6XE0 - chains L and W of the 22 polymer chains in the assembly; structure by electron microscopy, 6.80 A resolution (low resolution: residue-level contacts below are approximate; hydrogen-bond / salt-bridge calls are withheld).

Chain L:
Protein: 30S ribosomal protein S13
Source organism: Escherichia coli (strain K12)
UniProt: P0A7S9 (RS13_ECOLI); residues 1-114 here correspond to UniProt positions 2-115 (UniProt number = residue number + 1)
Amino-acid sequence (114 residues; numbered 1 to 114; the number before each row is that of its first residue):
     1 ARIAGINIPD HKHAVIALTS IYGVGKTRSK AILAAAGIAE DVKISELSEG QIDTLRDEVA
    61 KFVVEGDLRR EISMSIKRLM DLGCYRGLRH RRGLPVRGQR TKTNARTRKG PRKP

Chain W:
Molecule: 16s rRNA
Source organism: Escherichia coli K-12
Sequence (1539 nucleotides; each row starts with the number of its first residue):
     2 AAUUGAAGAG UUUGAUCAUG GCUCAGAUUG AACGCUGGCG GCAGGCCUAA CACAUGCAAG
    62 UCGAACGGUA ACAGGAAGAA GCUUGCUUCU UUGCUGACGA GUGGCGGACG GGUGAGUAAU
   122 GUCUGGGAAA CUGCCUGAUG GAGGGGGAUA ACUACUGGAA ACGGUAGCUA AUACCGCAUA
   182 ACGUCGCAAG ACCAAAGAGG GGGACCUUCG GGCCUCUUGC CAUCGGAUGU GCCCAGAUGG
   242 GAUUAGCUAG UAGGUGGGGU AACGGCUCAC CUAGGCGACG AUCCCUAGCU GGUCUGAGAG
   302 GAUGACCAGC CACACUGGAA CUGAGACACG GUCCAGACUC CUACGGGAGG CAGCAGUGGG
   362 GAAUAUUGCA CAAUGGGCGC AAGCCUGAUG CAGCCAUGCC GCGUGUAUGA AGAAGGCCUU
   422 CGGGUUGUAA AGUACUUUCA GCGGGGAGGA AGGGAGUAAA GUUAAUACCU UUGCUCAUUG
   482 ACGUUACCCG CAGAAGAAGC ACCGGCUAAC UCCGUGCCAG CAGCCGCGGU AAUACGGAGG
   542 GUGCAAGCGU UAAUCGGAAU UACUGGGCGU AAAGCGCACG CAGGCGGUUU GUUAAGUCAG
   602 AUGUGAAAUC CCCGGGCUCA ACCUGGGAAC UGCAUCUGAU ACUGGCAAGC UUGAGUCUCG
   662 UAGAGGGGGG UAGAAUUCCA GGUGUAGCGG UGAAAUGCGU AGAGAUCUGG AGGAAUACCG
   722 GUGGCGAAGG CGGCCCCCUG GACGAAGACU GACGCUCAGG UGCGAAAGCG UGGGGAGCAA
   782 ACAGGAUUAG AUACCCUGGU AGUCCACGCC GUAAACGAUG UCGACUUGGA GGUUGUGCCC
   842 UUGAGGCGUG GCUUCCGGAG CUAACGCGUU AAGUCGACCG CCUGGGGAGU ACGGCCGCAA
   902 GGUUAAAACU CAAAUGAAUU GACGGGGGCC CGCACAAGCG GUGGAGCAUG UGGUUUAAUU
   962 CGAUGCAACG CGAAGAACCU UACCUGGUCU UGACAUCCAC GGAAGUUUUC AGAGAUGAGA
  1022 AUGUGCCUUC GGGAACCGUG AGACAGGUGC UGCAUGGCUG UCGUCAGCUC GUGUUGUGAA
  1082 AUGUUGGGUU AAGUCCCGCA ACGAGCGCAA CCCUUAUCCU UUGUUGCCAG CGGUCCGGCC
  1142 GGGAACUCAA AGGAGACUGC CAGUGAUAAA CUGGAGGAAG GUGGGGAUGA CGUCAAGUCA
  1202 UCAUGGCCCU UACGACCAGG GCUACACACG UGCUACAAUG GCGCAUACAA AGAGAAGCGA
  1262 CCUCGCGAGA GCAAGCGGAC CUCAUAAAGU GCGUCGUAGU CCGGAUUGGA GUCUGCAACU
  1322 CGACUCCAUG AAGUCGGAAU CGCUAGUAAU CGUGGAUCAG AAUGCCACGG UGAAUACGUU
  1382 CCCGGGCCUU GUACACACCG CCCGUCACAC CAUGGGAGUG GGUUGCAAAA GAAGUAGGUA
  1442 GCUUAACCUU CGGGAGGGCG CUUACCACUU UGUGAUUCAU GACUGGGGUG AAGUCGUAAC
  1502 AAGGUAACCG UAGGGGAACC UGCGGUUGGA UCACCUCCU

Chain L / chain W interface:
Pairs across the interface (77; chain L residue first):
  Lys12(L) with C1302(W)
  His13(L) with U1295(W); C1296(W)
  Ile16(L) with C1302(W)
  Ile21(L) with U1330(W)
  Tyr22(L) with U1330(W)
  Gly23(L) with A1329(W); U1330(W)
  Val24(L) with A1329(W); U1330(W)
  Gly25(L) with A1329(W); U1330(W)
  Thr27(L) with C1328(W); A1329(W)
  Arg28(L) with A1329(W)
  Lys43(L) with C1296(W)
  Leu68(L) with A1329(W)
  Ile72(L) with G1309(W)
  Ser75(L) with G1309(W); G1310(W)
  Ile76(L) with U1308(W)
  Arg78(L) with G1310(W)
  Tyr85(L) with U1321(W); C1322(W)
  Arg86(L) with G1309(W); U1321(W)
  Arg89(L) with C1226(W)
  His90(L) with U1308(W); G1309(W)
  Arg92(L) with C1226(W)
  Leu94(L) with C1226(W)
  Pro95(L) with U1308(W)
  Val96(L) with U1308(W)
  Arg97(L) with U1308(W); G1309(W); G1323(W)
  Gly98(L) with C1322(W); G1323(W)
  Gln99(L) with A949(W); A1225(W); U1307(W); U1308(W)
  Arg100(L) with A949(W); U950(W); G951(W); A1225(W)
  Thr101(L) with A1225(W); C1226(W)
  Lys102(L) with U952(W); U1224(W); A1225(W); C1226(W)
  Thr103(L) with U950(W); G951(W); C1230(W)
  Asn104(L) with C948(W); A949(W)
  Ala105(L) with C948(W)
  Arg106(L) with G947(W); C948(W); C1228(W)
  Thr107(L) with G947(W); C948(W); A1306(W); A1332(W)
  Arg108(L) with U1307(W); U1308(W)
  Lys109(L) with C1226(W); A1227(W); C1228(W)
  Pro111(L) with C1228(W)
  Arg112(L) with A946(W); G947(W); C1228(W)
  Lys113(L) with A1227(W); C1228(W)
  Pro114(L) with C1228(W)
Other interface residues (no listed pair), chain L (43 interface residues in all): Lys26, Phe62
Other interface residues (no listed pair), chain W (30 interface residues in all): A1229, G1331

Overview:
Chain L and chain W form an interface of 43 and 30 residues respectively.
Chain L is 30S ribosomal protein S13 (Escherichia coli (strain K12)) and chain W is 16s rRNA (Escherichia coli
K-12); the structure, Cryo-EM structure of NusG-CTD bound to 70S ribosome (30S: NusG-CTD fragment), was
determined by electron microscopy.
